Entry 6UU8 (X-ray diffraction, 4.40 A resolution (low resolution: residue-level contacts below are approximate; hydrogen-bond / salt-bridge calls are withheld)); this record covers chains AAA and BBB of the 9 polymer chains in the assembly.

== Chain AAA (and BBB) ==
Protein: DNA-directed RNA polymerase subunit alpha
Organism: Escherichia coli
Notes: EC 2.7.7.6; chain BBB of this document is another copy of the same molecule, construct and numbering; everything in this record applies to it too
Reference sequence: P0A7Z4 (RPOA_ECOLI); residue numbers follow UniProt; this construct covers 1-235
Sequence (242 residues; numbered -6 to 235; the number before each row is that of its first residue; numbers below 1 keep their minus sign (Ala-6 is residue -6)):
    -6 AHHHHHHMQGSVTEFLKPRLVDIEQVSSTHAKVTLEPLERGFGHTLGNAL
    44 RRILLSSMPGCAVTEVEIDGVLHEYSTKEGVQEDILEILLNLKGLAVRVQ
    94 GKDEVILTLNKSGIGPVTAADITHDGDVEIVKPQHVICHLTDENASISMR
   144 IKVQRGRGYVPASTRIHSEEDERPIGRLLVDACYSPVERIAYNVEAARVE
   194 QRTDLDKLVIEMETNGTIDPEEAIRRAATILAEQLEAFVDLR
Disordered / not traced: -6 to 5 (chain BBB: -6 to 5, 234-235)
Differences from the reference sequence: expression tag (-6 to 0)
Curated features (UniProtKB/Swiss-Prot):
  - region: Glu162 to Glu165 (Required for interaction with Crp at class II promoters)

== Interface between chain AAA and chain BBB ==
Pairs across the interface (61):
  Glu7(AAA) - Arg150(BBB)
  Phe8(AAA) - Glu226(BBB)
  Leu9(AAA) - Gln227(BBB)
  Lys10(AAA) - Glu226(BBB)
  Lys10(AAA) - Gln227(BBB)
  Lys10(AAA) - Glu229(BBB)
  Pro11(AAA) - Gln227(BBB)
  Pro11(AAA) - Ala230(BBB)
  Arg12(AAA) - Ala230(BBB)
  Leu28(AAA) - Phe231(BBB)
  Leu31(AAA) - Gln227(BBB)
  Glu32(AAA) - Arg150(BBB)
  Arg33(AAA) - Ser49(BBB)
  Gly34(AAA) - Arg45(BBB)
  Phe35(AAA) - Ser50(BBB)
  Phe35(AAA) - Ile223(BBB)
  Phe35(AAA) - Gln227(BBB)
  His37(AAA) - Arg45(BBB)
  Thr38(AAA) - Ala42(BBB)
  Thr38(AAA) - Arg45(BBB)
  Leu39(AAA) - Leu224(BBB)
  Ala42(AAA) - Thr38(BBB)
  Arg45(AAA) - Gly34(BBB)
  Arg45(AAA) - His37(BBB)
  Arg45(AAA) - Thr38(BBB)
  Ile46(AAA) - Phe35(BBB)
  Ser49(AAA) - Arg33(BBB)
  Ser50(AAA) - Phe35(BBB)
  Pro52(AAA) - Thr6(BBB)
  Arg150(AAA) - Thr6(BBB)
  Arg150(AAA) - Glu7(BBB)
  Arg150(AAA) - Glu32(BBB)
  Arg218(AAA) - Phe231(BBB)
  Arg218(AAA) - Val232(BBB)
  Arg218(AAA) - Asp233(BBB)
  Ala221(AAA) - Leu228(BBB)
  Ala221(AAA) - Phe231(BBB)
  Ala221(AAA) - Asp233(BBB)
  Thr222(AAA) - Asp233(BBB)
  Leu224(AAA) - Leu39(BBB)
  Ala225(AAA) - Leu228(BBB)
  Glu226(AAA) - Lys10(BBB)
  Gln227(AAA) - Leu9(BBB)
  Gln227(AAA) - Pro11(BBB)
  Leu228(AAA) - Ala221(BBB)
  Leu228(AAA) - Leu224(BBB)
  Leu228(AAA) - Ala225(BBB)
  Leu228(AAA) - Leu228(BBB)
  Ala230(AAA) - Pro11(BBB)
  Phe231(AAA) - Pro11(BBB)
  Phe231(AAA) - Leu28(BBB)
  Phe231(AAA) - Leu39(BBB)
  Phe231(AAA) - Arg218(BBB)
  Val232(AAA) - Arg218(BBB)
  Val232(AAA) - Ala221(BBB)
  Val232(AAA) - Thr222(BBB)
  Leu234(AAA) - Arg12(BBB)
  Leu234(AAA) - Leu13(BBB)
  Arg235(AAA) - Leu13(BBB)
  Arg235(AAA) - Glu214(BBB)
  Arg235(AAA) - Arg218(BBB)
Other interface residues (no listed pair), chain AAA (39 interface residues in all): Thr6, Arg195, Ile217, Ile223
Other interface residues (no listed pair), chain BBB (41 interface residues in all): Phe8, Leu31, Ile46, Pro52, Gly151, Tyr152

== Summary ==
39 residues of chain AAA and 41 residues of chain BBB are in contact.
Chain AAA and chain BBB are both DNA-directed RNA polymerase subunit alpha (Escherichia coli); the structure,
E. coli mutant sigma-S transcription initiation complex with a 7-nt RNA ("Fresh" mutant crystal soaked with
..., was determined by X-ray diffraction, deposited together with 6UTV, 6UTW, 6UTX, 6UTY, 6UTZ, 6UU0 and 11
further entries.
